PDB entry 6J7L | X-ray diffraction, 1.85 A resolution | chain A

# Chain A
Name: Pseudomonas aeruginosa Earp
Source organism: Pseudomonas aeruginosa PAO1
UniProtKB: Q9HZZ1 (Q9HZZ1_PSEAE); residues 1-376 here = UniProt positions 1-376
Amino-acid sequence (403 residues; numbered -18 to 384; the number before each row is that of its first residue; numbers below 1 keep their minus sign (Gly-18 is residue -18)):
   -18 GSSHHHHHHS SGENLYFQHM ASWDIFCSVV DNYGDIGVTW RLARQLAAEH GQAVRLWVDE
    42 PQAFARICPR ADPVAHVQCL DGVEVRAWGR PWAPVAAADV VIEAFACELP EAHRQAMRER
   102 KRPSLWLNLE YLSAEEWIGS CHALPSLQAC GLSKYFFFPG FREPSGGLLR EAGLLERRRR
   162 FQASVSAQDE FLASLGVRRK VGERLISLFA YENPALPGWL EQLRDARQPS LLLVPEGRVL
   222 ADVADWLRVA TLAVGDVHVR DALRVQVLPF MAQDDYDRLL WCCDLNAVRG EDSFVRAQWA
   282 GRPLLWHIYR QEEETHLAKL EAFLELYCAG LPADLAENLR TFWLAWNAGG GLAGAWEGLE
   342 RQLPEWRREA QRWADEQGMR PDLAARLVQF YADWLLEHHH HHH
Not modelled in the structure: -18 to -3, 292-295
Construct notes: expression tag (-18 to 0, 377-384)
Curated features (UniProtKB/Swiss-Prot):
  - active site: Asp16 (Proton acceptor), Glu272
  - binding site (dTDP-beta-L-rhamnose): Asn13 to Asp16, Tyr192, Met252 to Gln254, Arg270 to Ser274
  - binding site (dTDP): Tyr14, Gly15, Tyr192, Met252 to Gln254, Arg270 to Ser274
  - mutagenesis: Asp12 (D12N: Decreased but not abolished protein-arginine rhamnosyltransferase activity), Asp16 (D16N: Abolished protein-arginine rhamnosyltransferase activity), Tyr112 (Y112F: Decreased but not abolished protein-arginine rhamnosyltransferase activity), Glu272 (E272Q: Abolished protein-arginine rhamnosyltransferase activity)
Small-molecule neighbours: thymidine-5'-diphosphate (TYD): Asn13, Tyr14, Gly15, Gly18, Ile48, Phe190, Tyr192, Pro216, Pro250, Phe251, Met252, Ala253, Gln254, Tyr257, Arg270, Gly271, Glu272, Asp273, Ser274, Phe275
From the paper describing this entry:
  - binding site for thymidine-5'-diphosphate: Tyr14, Gly15, Tyr192, Phe251, Met252, Gln254, Tyr257, Arg270, Glu272, Asp273, Ser274
  - contacts within the chain: Asp16-Glu272 (water-mediated contact)
  - mutagenesis - D16N, E272Q: abolished catalytic activity
  - mutagenesis - D12N, Y112F: unchanged catalytic activity
  - catalytic residues: Asp16
  - catalytic residues: Glu272 (proposed by the authors, not directly observed)

# Summary
Chain A binds thymidine-5'-diphosphate. UniProt lists active-site residues Asp16 and Glu272, 13
dTDP-beta-L-rhamnose-binding residues, 11 dTDP-binding residues and 4 mutagenesis sites. From the paper:
catalytic residues Asp16 and Glu272; D16N and E272Q abolish catalytic activity; 4 substitutions were tested in
all.
Chain A is Pseudomonas aeruginosa Earp (Pseudomonas aeruginosa PAO1); the structure, Crystal structure of
Pseudomonas aeruginosa Earp in complex with TDP, was determined by X-ray diffraction (same publication as 6J7J
and 6J7K).
